PDB entry 8BQO | X-ray diffraction, 2.10 A resolution | chains BBB and DDD of the 4 polymer chains in the assembly

Chain BBB (and DDD):
Name: Isoaspartyl peptidase subunit beta
From: Escherichia coli
Notes: chain DDD of this document is another copy of the same molecule, construct and numbering; everything in this record applies to it too
Reference sequence: P37595 (IAAA_ECOLI); residue numbers follow UniProt; this construct covers 179-321
Chain sequence (143 residues; row label = number of the first residue in the row):
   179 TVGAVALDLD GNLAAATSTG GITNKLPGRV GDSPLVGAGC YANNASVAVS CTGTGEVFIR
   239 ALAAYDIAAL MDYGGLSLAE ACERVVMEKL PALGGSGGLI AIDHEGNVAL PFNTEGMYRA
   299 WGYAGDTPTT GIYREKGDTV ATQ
Unresolved in the structure: 313-321
Differences from the reference sequence: engineered mutation I200 (Met in P37595)
Curated features (UniProtKB/Swiss-Prot):
  - active site: T179 (Nucleophile)
  - binding site (substrate): R207 to D210, T230 to G233
  - mutagenesis: T179 (T179A: Catalytically inactive)
From the paper describing this entry:
  - mutagenesis - M200I: unchanged stability
  - mutagenesis - M200I: unchanged catalytic activity on L-Asn
  - catalytic residues: T197, T230 (citing earlier work)

Interface between chain BBB and chain DDD:
Pairs across the interface (25; chain BBB residue first):
  L213(BBB) with L213(DDD), hydrophobic
  V214(BBB) with I237(DDD); L240(DDD), hydrophobic
  G215(BBB) with L240(DDD)
  I237(BBB) with V214(DDD)
  L240(BBB) with V214(DDD); G215(DDD); L240(DDD), hydrophobic; Y243(DDD), hydrophobic
  Y243(BBB) with L240(DDD), hydrophobic; Y243(DDD), hydrophobic; D244(DDD), hydrogen bond
  D244(BBB) with Y243(DDD), hydrogen bond; Y251(DDD), hydrogen bond
  A247(BBB) with A247(DDD), hydrophobic; Y251(DDD)
  L248(BBB) with Y251(DDD)
  Y251(BBB) with D244(DDD), hydrogen bond; A247(DDD), hydrophobic; L248(DDD); Y251(DDD); G252(DDD); K267(DDD), hydrogen bond
  G252(BBB) with Y251(DDD)
  K267(BBB) with Y251(DDD), hydrogen bond
Other interface residues (no listed pair), chain BBB (15 interface residues in all): Y219, R238, A239
Other interface residues (no listed pair), chain DDD (15 interface residues in all): Y219, R238, A239

Overview:
The chain BBB/chain DDD interface involves 15 residues from each chain; the contacts include 6 hydrogen bonds.
Polar contacts include Y243(BBB)-D244(DDD), D244(BBB)-Y251(DDD) and Y251(BBB)-K267(DDD). UniProt lists
active-site residue T179(BBB), 8 substrate-binding residues and one mutagenesis site on chain BBB. The paper
reports catalytic residues T197(BBB) and T230(BBB); M200I of chain BBB leaves stability unchanged.
Chain BBB and chain DDD are both Isoaspartyl peptidase subunit beta (Escherichia coli); the structure,
Structure of E.coli Class 2 L-asparaginase EcAIII, mutant M200I, was determined by X-ray diffraction (same
publication as 8BI3, 8BKF, 8BP9, 8C0I and 8C23).
